Entry 4QVN (X-ray diffraction, 2.90 A resolution); this record covers chains V and W of the 28 polymer chains in the assembly.

[Chain V]
Protein: Proteasome subunit beta type-2
Organism: Saccharomyces cerevisiae
Notes: EC 3.4.25.1
UniProt: P25043 (PSB2_YEAST); residues 1-232 here correspond to UniProt positions 30-261 (UniProt number = residue number + 29)
Amino-acid sequence (232 residues; numbered 1 to 232; the number before each row is that of its first residue):
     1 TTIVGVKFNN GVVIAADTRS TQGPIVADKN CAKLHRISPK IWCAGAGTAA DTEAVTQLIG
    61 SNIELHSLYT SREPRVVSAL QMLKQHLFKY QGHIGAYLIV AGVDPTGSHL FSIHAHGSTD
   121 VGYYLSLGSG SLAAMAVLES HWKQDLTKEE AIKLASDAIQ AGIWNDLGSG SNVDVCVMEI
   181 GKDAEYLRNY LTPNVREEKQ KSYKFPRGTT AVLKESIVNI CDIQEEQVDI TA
Not modelled in the structure: 227-232
Covalent attachments: bortezomib (BO2) linked to Thr1
Ligand contacts: bortezomib (BO2; N-[(1R)-1-(dihydroxyboryl)-3-methylbutyl]-N-(pyrazin-2-ylcarbonyl)-L-phenylalaninamide): Arg19, Ser20, Thr21, Gln22, Ala27, Cys31, Lys33, Gly45, Ala46, Gly47, Thr48, Ala49, Thr52, Gly168
UniProt features mapped onto this chain:
  - active site: Thr1 (Nucleophile)

[Chain W]
Protein: Proteasome subunit beta type-3
Organism: Saccharomyces cerevisiae
Notes: EC 3.4.25.1
UniProt: P25451 (PSB3_YEAST); residues 0-204 here correspond to UniProt positions 1-205 (UniProt number = residue number + 1)
Amino-acid sequence (205 residues; each row starts with the number of its first residue; numbering starts at 0):
     0 MSDPSSINGG IVVAMTGKDC VAIACDLRLG SQSLGVSNKF EKIFHYGHVF LGITGLATDV
    60 TTLNEMFRYK TNLYKLKEER AIEPETFTQL VSSSLYERRF GPYFVGPVVA GINSKSGKPF
   120 IAGFDLIGCI DEAKDFIVSG TASDQLFGMC ESLYEPNLEP EDLFETISQA LLNAADRDAL
   180 SGWGAVVYII KKDEVVKRYL KMRQD
Not modelled in the structure: 0
Metal / ion sites: Mg2+: Asp204 (shared with 3 residues of chain K)
UniProt features mapped onto this chain:
  - modified residue: Ser30 (Phosphoserine)
  - cross-link: Lys69 (Glycyl lysine isopeptide (Lys-Gly) (interchain with G-Cter in ubiquitin))

[Chain V / chain W interface]
Pairs across the interface - 62 pairs, chain V then chain W:
  Ile25(V) with Asp143(W); Phe146(W), hydrophobic
  Val26(V) with Phe146(W)
  Ala27(V) with Asp130(W)
  Asp28(V) with Asp130(W)
  Lys29(V) with Glu150(W), salt bridge
  Ala49(V) with Cys128(W), hydrophobic
  Ala50(V) with Tyr95(W); Ile126(W), hydrophobic; Cys128(W)
  Asp51(V) with Tyr95(W), hydrogen bond; Arg98(W), salt bridge
  Ala54(V) with Tyr95(W)
  Tyr90(V) with Phe99(W), hydrophobic
  His93(V) with Arg98(W), hydrogen bond (backbone-side chain); Phe99(W)
  Ile94(V) with Phe99(W), hydrophobic
  Arg196(V) with Glu150(W), salt bridge
  Lys199(V) with Glu150(W); Ser151(W); Tyr153(W), hydrogen bond (side chain-backbone)
  Ser202(V) with Glu154(W), hydrogen bond
  Tyr203(V) with Ser151(W); Leu152(W), hydrophobic
  Lys204(V) with Glu154(W); Asp161(W), salt bridge
  Phe205(V) with Leu152(W), hydrophobic; Glu164(W); Gln168(W)
  Arg207(V) with Glu160(W), salt bridge; Asp161(W), salt bridge; Glu164(W)
  Gly208(V) with Glu164(W), hydrogen bond (backbone-side chain)
  Thr209(V) with Glu164(W), hydrogen bond (backbone-side chain)
  Thr210(V) with Glu164(W), hydrogen bond; Ser167(W); Gln168(W), hydrogen bond; Leu199(W)
  Ala211(V) with Leu199(W); Lys200(W), hydrogen bond (backbone-backbone)
  Val212(V) with Phe163(W), hydrophobic; Tyr198(W)
  Leu213(V) with Tyr198(W), hydrogen bond (backbone-backbone); Leu199(W); Lys200(W)
  Lys214(V) with Lys196(W); Arg197(W); Tyr198(W), hydrogen bond (backbone-backbone)
  Glu215(V) with Lys196(W); Arg197(W), salt bridge
  Ser216(V) with Val194(W); Val195(W); Lys196(W), hydrogen bond (backbone-backbone)
  Ile217(V) with Val194(W)
  Val218(V) with His44(W); Tyr187(W), hydrophobic; Val194(W), hydrogen bond (backbone-backbone); Lys196(W)
  Asn219(V) with His44(W)
  Ile220(V) with Gly46(W); Val194(W), hydrophobic
  Asp222(V) with Lys74(W), salt bridge
Interface residues without a listed pair, chain V (35 interface residues in all): Thr48, Pro206
Interface residues without a listed pair, chain W (37 interface residues in all): His47, Phe49, Asp134, Leu157, Glu158, Thr165, Leu171

[Overview]
35 residues of chain V and 37 residues of chain W are in contact, with 13 hydrogen bonds and 8 salt bridges.
Among the polar pairs are Lys29(V)-Glu150(W), Asp51(V)-Arg98(W) and Arg196(V)-Glu150(W). Covalently linked
bortezomib: at Thr1(V). UniProt lists active-site residue Thr1(V) on chain V.
Chain V is Proteasome subunit beta type-2 and chain W is Proteasome subunit beta type-3, both from
Saccharomyces cerevisiae; the structure, yCP beta5-M45V mutant in complex with bortezomib, was determined by
X-ray diffraction (same publication as 4QUX, 4QUY, 4QV0, 4QV1, 4QV3, 4QV4 and 42 further entries).
